PDB entry 8JIL | electron microscopy, 3.50 A resolution | chains D and S of the 5 polymer chains in the assembly

Chain D:
Molecule: Guanine nucleotide-binding protein G(i) subunit alpha-1
Organism: Homo sapiens
Reference sequence: P63096 (GNAI1_HUMAN); residue numbers follow UniProt; this construct covers 1-354
Chain sequence (354 residues; each row starts with the number of its first residue):
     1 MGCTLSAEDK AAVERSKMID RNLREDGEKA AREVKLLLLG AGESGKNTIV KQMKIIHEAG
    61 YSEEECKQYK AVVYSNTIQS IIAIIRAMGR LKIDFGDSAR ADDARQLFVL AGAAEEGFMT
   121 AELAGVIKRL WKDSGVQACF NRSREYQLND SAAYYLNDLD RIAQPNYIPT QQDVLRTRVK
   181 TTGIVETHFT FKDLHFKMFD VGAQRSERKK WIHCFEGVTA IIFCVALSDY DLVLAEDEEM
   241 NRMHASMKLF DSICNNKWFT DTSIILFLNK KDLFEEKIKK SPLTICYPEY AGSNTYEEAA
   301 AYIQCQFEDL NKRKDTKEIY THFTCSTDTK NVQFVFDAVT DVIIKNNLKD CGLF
Disordered / not traced: 1, 54-182
Construct notes: engineered mutation Asn47 (Ser in P63096), Ala203 (Gly in P63096), Ala245 (Glu in P63096), Ser326 (Ala in P63096)
Swiss-Prot annotation at these positions:
  - region: Lys35 to Lys46, Thr48 (G1 motif), Asp173 to Thr181 (G2 motif), Phe196 to Gly202, Gln204, Arg205 (G3 motif), Ile265 to Asp272 (G4 motif), Thr324, Cys325, Thr327 to Thr329 (G5 motif)
  - binding site (GTP): Glu43 to Lys46, Thr48, Ser151, Leu175 to Thr181, Asp200 to Gly202, Gln204, Asn269 to Asp272
  - binding site (Mg(2+)): Thr181
  - modified residue: Arg178 (ADP-ribosylarginine), Gln204 (Deamidated glutamine), Cys351 (ADP-ribosylcysteine)
  - lipidation: Gly2 (N-myristoyl glycine), Cys3 (S-palmitoyl cysteine)
  - natural variant: Gly40 (G40C: In NEDHISB; G40R: In NEDHISB), Gly45 (G45D: In NEDHISB), Thr48 (T48I: In NEDHISB; T48K: In NEDHISB), Gln52 (Q52P: In NEDHISB), Ser75 (deletion: In NEDHISB; uncertain significance), Gln172 (deletion: In NEDHISB), Asp173 (D173V: In NEDHISB), Glu186 to Phe189 (deletion: In NEDHISB; uncertain significance), Cys224 (C224Y: In NEDHISB), Lys270 (K270N: In NEDHISB; K270R: In NEDHISB), Asp272 (D272G: In NEDHISB), Val332 (V332E: In NEDHISB; uncertain significance)
  - mutagenesis: Gly42 (G42R: Abolishes switch to an activated conformation and dissociation from beta and gamma subunits upon GTP binding. Abolishes interaction with RGS family members), Glu116 (E116L: Enhances interaction (inactive GDP-bound) with RGS14), Gln147 (Q147L: Enhances interaction (inactive GDP-bound) with RGS14)

Chain S:
Molecule: scFv16
Organism: Mus musculus
Notes: antibody fragment or engineered binder
Chain sequence (266 residues; each row starts with the number of its first residue):
     1 DVQLVESGGG LVQPGGSRKL SCSASGFAFS SFGMHWVRQA PEKGLEWVAY ISSGSGTIYY
    61 ADTVKGRFTI SRDDPKNTLF LQMTSLRSED TAMYYCVRSI YYYGSSPFDF WGQGTTLTVS
   121 SGGGGSGGGG SGGGGSDIVM TQATSSVPVT PGESVSISCR SSKSLLHSNG NTYLYWFLQR
   181 PGQSPQLLIY RMSNLASGVP DRFSGSGSGT AFTLTISRLE AEDVGVYYCM QHLEYPLTFG
   241 AGTKLELKAA AENLYFQGHH HHHHHH
Disordered / not traced: 1, 122-135, 248-266
Disulfides: Cys159-Cys229

Chain D / chain S interface:
Residue-residue contacts (21):
  Thr4(D) with His167(S)
  Leu5(D) with His167(S)
  Ser6(D) with His167(S); Asn169(S); Tyr173(S); Leu233(S)
  Ala7(D) with His232(S); Leu233(S); Tyr235(S), hydrophobic
  Glu8(D) with Tyr173(S); Tyr175(S), hydrogen bond; Arg191(S), salt bridge; His232(S), salt bridge
  Ala11(D) with Tyr101(S), hydrophobic
  Ala12(D) with Tyr101(S)
  Glu14(D) with Gly56(S); Thr57(S)
  Arg15(D) with Ile100(S); Tyr101(S); Tyr102(S)
  Met18(D) with Ser53(S)
Other interface residues (no listed pair), chain D (11 interface residues in all): Asp9
Other interface residues (no listed pair), chain S (20 interface residues in all): Ser31, Tyr50, Ser52, Gly54, Pro107, Ser168

Overview:
11 residues of chain D face 20 of chain S across their interface; the contacts include 1 hydrogen bond and 2
salt bridges. Among the polar pairs are Glu8(D)-Arg191(S), Glu8(D)-His232(S) and Glu8(D)-Tyr175(S).
Here chain D is Guanine nucleotide-binding protein G(i) subunit alpha-1 (Homo sapiens) and chain S is scFv16
(Mus musculus). Entry 8JIL (Cryo-EM structure of niacin bound ketone body receptor HCAR2-Gi signaling complex)
was determined by electron microscopy together with 8JHY, 8JII and 8JIM from the same study.
